Entry 5A70 (X-ray diffraction, 1.60 A resolution); this record covers chains A and D of the 4 polymer chains in the assembly.

# Chain A (and D)
Protein: LECB
Organism: Pseudomonas aeruginosa
Notes: chain D of this document is another copy of the same molecule, construct and numbering; everything in this record applies to it too
UniProtKB: U8MRX2 (U8MRX2_PSEAI); residues 1-114 here correspond to UniProt positions 2-115 (UniProt number = residue number + 1)
Chain sequence (114 residues; each row starts with the number of its first residue):
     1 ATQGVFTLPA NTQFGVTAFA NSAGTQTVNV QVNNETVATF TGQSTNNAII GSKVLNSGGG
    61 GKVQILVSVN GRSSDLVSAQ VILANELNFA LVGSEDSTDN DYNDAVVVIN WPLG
Bound ions: Ca2+ site 1: Asn21, Asp101, Asn103, Asp104 (together with alpha-L-fucopyranose) (shared with 1 residue of chain B); Ca2+ site 2: Glu95, Asp99, Asp101, Asp104 (together with alpha-L-fucopyranose); Ca2+ site 3: Gly114 (together with alpha-L-fucopyranose) (shared with 4 residues of chain B)
Reported in the primary citation:
  - binding site for alpha-L-fucopyranose: Asn21, Ala23, Thr45, Asp96, Asp99, Asp101, Gly114
  - binding site for N-acetylglucosamine: Asp96, Ser97

# Interface between chain A and chain D
Pairs across the interface (12):
  Val5(A) - Asn85(D)
  Phe6(A) - Asn85(D)
  Thr7(A) - Asn85(D)  hydrogen bond (backbone-side chain)
  Ala79(A) - Ile82(D)
  Gln80(A) - Val81(D)
  Gln80(A) - Ile82(D)  hydrogen bond (backbone-backbone)
  Val81(A) - Gln80(D)
  Ile82(A) - Ala79(D)
  Ile82(A) - Gln80(D)  hydrogen bond (backbone-backbone)
  Asn85(A) - Val5(D)
  Asn85(A) - Phe6(D)
  Asn85(A) - Thr7(D)  hydrogen bond (side chain-backbone)
Interface residues without a listed pair, chain A (10 interface residues in all): Leu83, Ala84
Interface residues without a listed pair, chain D (10 interface residues in all): Gln3, Leu83

# Overview
The chain A/chain D interface involves 10 residues from each chain; the contacts include 4 hydrogen bonds.
Polar contacts include Thr7(A)-Asn85(D) and Gln80(A)-Ile82(D). Asn21(A), Asp101(A), Asn103(A) and Asp104(A)
form the Ca2+ site 1. From the paper: a binding site for alpha-L-fucopyranose at Asn21(A), Ala23(A) and
Thr45(A) among others; a binding site for N-acetylglucosamine at Asp96(A) and Ser97(A).
Both chains are LECB (Pseudomonas aeruginosa). Entry 5A70 (Structure of the LecB lectin from Pseudomonas
aeruginosa strain PA14 in complex with lewis x tetrasaccharide) was determined by X-ray diffraction, deposited
together with 6R35.
